PDB entry 5XMA | X-ray diffraction, 3.80 A resolution | chains A and E of the 4 polymer chains in the assembly

# Chain A
Protein: Repair DNA polymerase X
Source organism: African swine fever virus (strain Badajoz 1971 Vero-adapted)
Notes: EC 2.7.7.7
UniProtKB: P42494 (DPOLX_ASFB7); residues 1-174 here = UniProt positions 1-174
Sequence (177 residues; numbered -2 to 174; the number before each row is that of its first residue; numbers below 1 keep their minus sign (Gly-2 is residue -2)):
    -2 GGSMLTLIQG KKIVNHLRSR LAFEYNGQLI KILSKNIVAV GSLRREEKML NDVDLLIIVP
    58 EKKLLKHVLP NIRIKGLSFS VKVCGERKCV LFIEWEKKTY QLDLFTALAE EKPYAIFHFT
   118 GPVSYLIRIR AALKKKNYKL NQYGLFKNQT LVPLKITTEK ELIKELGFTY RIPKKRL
Disordered / not traced: -2 to 0
Differences from the reference sequence: expression tag (-2 to 0)
UniProt features mapped onto this chain:
  - region: Arg42 to Asp51 (Involved in ssDNA binding)
  - binding site (Mg(2+)): Asp49, Asp51, Asp100
  - site: His115 (Stabilizes dGTP in a syn conformation to overcome the Watson-Crick base pairing constraint)
  - mutagenesis: His115 (H115A: Complete loss of MgdGTP binding and dG:dGTP ternary complex formation but not dG:dCTP ternary complex formation; H115D: 18x decreased dG:dGTP misincorporation ...), Arg125 (R125A: Loss of DNA binding affinity. Decreased dG:dGTP misincorporation), Arg127 (R127A: Slower dG:dGTP misincorporation), Arg168 (R168A: Loss of DNA binding affinity. Decreased dGTP misincorporation)

# Chain E
Molecule: 36-nt DNA strand
Sequence (36 nucleotides; each row starts with the number of its first residue):
     1 TGTAACGCAC TGCCAGCGGC TCGAAATCTC TCTCGT

# Interface between chain A and chain E
Pairs across the interface (24; chain A residue first):
  Asn23(A) with DC30(E), hydrogen bond to the phosphate
  Val80(A) with DA5(E), phosphate contact; DC6(E), sugar contact
  Cys81(A) with DA5(E), hydrogen bond to the phosphate; DC6(E), hydrogen bond to the phosphate
  Gly82(A) with DA5(E), phosphate contact
  Glu83(A) with DA5(E), hydrogen bond to the phosphate
  Arg84(A) with DA4(E), phosphate contact; DA5(E), hydrogen bond to the phosphate
  Lys85(A) with DA4(E), hydrogen bond to the base; DA5(E), hydrogen bond to the phosphate
  Ile124(A) with DT1(E), base contact
  Arg127(A) with DT1(E), hydrogen bond to the base; DG2(E), hydrogen bond to the sugar
  Lys131(A) with DG2(E), salt bridge to the phosphate
  Tyr135(A) with DG2(E), phosphate contact
  Lys136(A) with DG2(E), phosphate contact; DT3(E), salt bridge to the phosphate
  Leu137(A) with DG2(E), sugar contact
  Asn138(A) with DG2(E), phosphate contact; DT3(E), hydrogen bond to the phosphate
  Gln139(A) with DT3(E), phosphate contact
  Tyr140(A) with DT3(E), phosphate contact; DA4(E), hydrogen bond to the phosphate
Other interface residues (no listed pair), chain A (18 interface residues in all): His115, Val120

# Overview
18 residues of chain A and 7 residues of chain E are in contact; the contacts include 11 hydrogen bonds and 2
salt bridges. Polar pairs include Lys85(A)-DA4(E), Arg127(A)-DT1(E) and Arg127(A)-DG2(E). Curated annotation
(UniProt) lists 3 Mg2+-binding residues and 4 mutagenesis sites on chain A.
Chain A is Repair DNA polymerase X (African swine fever virus (strain Badajoz 1971 Vero-adapted)) and chain E
is a 36-nt DNA strand; the structure, Crystal structure of AsfvPolX in complex with DNA enzyme at P43212 space
group, was determined by X-ray diffraction, deposited together with 5XM8 and 5XM9.
